Entry 9NE8 (electron microscopy, 3.60 A resolution); this record covers chains A and P of the 6 polymer chains in the assembly.

Chain A:
Protein: DNA polymerase epsilon catalytic subunit A
From: Homo sapiens
Notes: EC 2.7.7.7, 3.1.11.-
UniProt: Q07864 (DPOE1_HUMAN); residues 1-1200 here = UniProt positions 1-1200
Chain sequence (1200 residues; each row starts with the number of its first residue):
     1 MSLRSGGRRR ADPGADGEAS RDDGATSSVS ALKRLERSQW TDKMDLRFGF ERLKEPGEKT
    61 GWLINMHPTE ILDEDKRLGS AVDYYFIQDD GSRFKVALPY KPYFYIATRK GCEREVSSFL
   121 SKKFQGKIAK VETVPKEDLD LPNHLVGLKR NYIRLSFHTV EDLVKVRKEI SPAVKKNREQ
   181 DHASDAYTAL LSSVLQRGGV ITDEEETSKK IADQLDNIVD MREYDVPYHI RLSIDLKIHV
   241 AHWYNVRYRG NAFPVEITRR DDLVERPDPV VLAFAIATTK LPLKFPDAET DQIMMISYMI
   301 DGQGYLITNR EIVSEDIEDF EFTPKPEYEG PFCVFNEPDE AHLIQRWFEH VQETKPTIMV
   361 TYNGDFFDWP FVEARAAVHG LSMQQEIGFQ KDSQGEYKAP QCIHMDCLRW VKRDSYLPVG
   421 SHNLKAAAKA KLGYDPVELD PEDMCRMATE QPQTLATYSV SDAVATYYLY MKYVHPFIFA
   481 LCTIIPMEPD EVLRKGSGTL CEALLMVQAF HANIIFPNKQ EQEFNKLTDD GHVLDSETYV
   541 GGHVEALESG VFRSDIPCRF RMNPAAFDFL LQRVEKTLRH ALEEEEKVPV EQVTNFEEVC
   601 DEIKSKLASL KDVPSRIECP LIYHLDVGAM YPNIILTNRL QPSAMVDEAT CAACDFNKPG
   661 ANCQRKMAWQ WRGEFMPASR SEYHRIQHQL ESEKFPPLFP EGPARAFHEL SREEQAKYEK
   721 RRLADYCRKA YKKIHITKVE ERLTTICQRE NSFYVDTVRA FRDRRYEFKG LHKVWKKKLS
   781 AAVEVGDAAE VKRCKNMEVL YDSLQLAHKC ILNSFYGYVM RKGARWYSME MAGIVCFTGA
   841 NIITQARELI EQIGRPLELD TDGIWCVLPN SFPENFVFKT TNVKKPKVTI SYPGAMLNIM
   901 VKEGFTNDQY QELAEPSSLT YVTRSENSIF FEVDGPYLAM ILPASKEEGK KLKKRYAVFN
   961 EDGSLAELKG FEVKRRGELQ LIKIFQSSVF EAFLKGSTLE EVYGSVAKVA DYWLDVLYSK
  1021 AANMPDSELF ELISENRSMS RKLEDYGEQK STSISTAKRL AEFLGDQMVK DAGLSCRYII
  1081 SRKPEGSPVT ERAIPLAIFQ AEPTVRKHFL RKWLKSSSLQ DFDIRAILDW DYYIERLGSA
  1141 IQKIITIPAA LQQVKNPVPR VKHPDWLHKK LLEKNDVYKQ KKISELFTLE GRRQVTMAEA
Not modelled in the structure: 1-28, 182-212, 1198-1200
Construct notes: conflict Ala275 (Asp in Q07864), Ala277 (Glu in Q07864)
Metal / ion sites: 4Fe-4S cluster Fe: Cys651, Cys654, Cys663, Cys747
Residues lining bound ligands: 4Fe-4S cluster (SF4): Val646, Cys651, Cys654, Phe656, Asn657, Cys663, Gln664, Cys747
Swiss-Prot annotation at these positions:
  - modified residue: Ser1184 (Phosphoserine)
  - natural variant: Ala189 (A189T: Found in a colorectal sample), Arg231 (R231H: Found in a colorectal sample), Pro286 (P286H: Found in a colorectal sample; P286R: Found in a colorectal sample), Phe367 (F367S: Found in a colorectal sample), Val411 (V411L: In CRCS12; uncertain significance), Leu424 (L424V: In CRCS12), Pro436 (P436R: Found in a colorectal sample), Tyr458 (Y458F: In CRCS12; uncertain significance), Ser459 (S459F: Found in a colorectal sample), Arg762 (R762W: Found in a colorectal sample), Lys777 (K777N: Found in a colorectal sample), Ala1007 (A1007P: In IMAGEI; uncertain significance), 1 further natural variant entry in UniProt
What the authors report for this chain:
  - disease-associated variants - P286K, P286R: decreased catalytic activity (citing earlier work)

Chain P:
Molecule: 33-nt DNA strand
Sequence (33 nucleotides; each row starts with the number of its first residue):
     1 TGAGGTTCAG CAAGGTGATG CTTTAGATTT TTT
Not modelled in the structure: 1-11

Interface between chain A and chain P:
Contacting residue pairs (29):
  Pro418(A) - DT32(P)  phosphate contact
  Val419(A) - DT31(P)  sugar contact
  Val419(A) - DT32(P)  hydrogen bond to the phosphate
  Gly420(A) - DT32(P)  hydrogen bond to the phosphate
  Lys720(A) - DT28(P)  salt bridge to the phosphate
  Arg728(A) - DA27(P)  salt bridge to the phosphate
  Lys733(A) - DG26(P)  phosphate contact
  Lys733(A) - DA27(P)  phosphate contact
  Ile734(A) - DA27(P)  hydrogen bond to the phosphate
  His735(A) - DA27(P)  salt bridge to the phosphate
  Lys954(A) - DT32(P)  hydrogen bond to the base
  Lys969(A) - DT33(P)  phosphate contact
  Gly970(A) - DT32(P)  phosphate contact
  Gly970(A) - DT33(P)  hydrogen bond to the phosphate
  Lys974(A) - DT32(P)  phosphate contact
  Lys974(A) - DT33(P)  salt bridge to the phosphate
  Arg975(A) - DT30(P)  base contact
  Arg975(A) - DT31(P)  hydrogen bond to the sugar
  Arg975(A) - DT32(P)  sugar contact
  Arg976(A) - DT31(P)  phosphate contact
  Arg976(A) - DT32(P)  hydrogen bond to the phosphate
  Arg1037(A) - DT30(P)  sugar contact
  Ser1038(A) - DT30(P)  sugar contact
  Met1039(A) - DT30(P)  phosphate contact
  Ser1040(A) - DT30(P)  hydrogen bond to the phosphate
  Arg1041(A) - DT29(P)  salt bridge to the phosphate
  Tyr1046(A) - DT30(P)  hydrogen bond to the phosphate
  Gln1049(A) - DT28(P)  hydrogen bond to the phosphate
  Gln1049(A) - DT29(P)  hydrogen bond to the phosphate
Interface residues without a listed pair, chain A (22 interface residues in all): Leu968

Overview:
22 residues of chain A face 8 of chain P across their interface, with 11 hydrogen bonds and 5 salt bridges.
Among the polar pairs are Lys954(A)-DT32(P), Arg975(A)-DT31(P) and Val419(A)-DT32(P). Ligands of chain A:
4Fe-4S cluster. From the paper: P286K and P286R of chain A reduce catalytic activity.
Chain A is DNA polymerase epsilon catalytic subunit A (Homo sapiens) and chain P is a 33-nt DNA strand; the
structure, Human polymerase epsilon bound to PCNA and DNA with an in-situ-generated mismatch in the
mismatch-locking state, was determined by electron microscopy, deposited together with 9NE6, 9NE7, 9NE9 and
9NEA.
